5LMS - chains A and I of the 25 polymer chains in the assembly; structure by electron microscopy, 5.10 A resolution (low resolution: residue-level contacts below are approximate; hydrogen-bond / salt-bridge calls are withheld).

# Chain A
Molecule: 16S rRNA
Organism: Thermus thermophilus HB8
Sequence (1522 nucleotides; row label = number of the first residue in the row; note: 44 numbers in that range are skipped by the numbering (no residue carries them; nothing is unmodelled there); a row labelled like 189A-189L holds insertion residues (189A, then the next letters in order); numbering starts at 0):
     0 UUUGUUGGAG AGUUUGAUCC UGGCUCAGGG UGAACGCUGG CGGCGUGCCU AAGACAUGCA
    60 AGUCGUGCGG GCCG
    76 CGGGGUUUU
    88 ACUCCG
    96 UGGUCAGCGG CGGACGGGUG AGUAACGCGU GGGU
  129A G
   130 ACCUACCCGG AAGAGGGGGA CAACCCGGGG AAACUCGGGC UAAUCCCCCA UGUGGACCCG
189A-189L CCCCUUGGGGUG
   190 UGUCCAAAGG GCUUU
   216 GCCCGCUUCC GGAUGGGCCC GCGUCCCAUC AGCUAGUUGG UGGGGUAAUG GCCCACCAAG
   276 GCGACGACGG GUAGCCGGUC UGAGAGGAUG GCCGGCCACA GGGGCACUGA GACACGGGCC
   336 CCACUCCUAC GGGAGGCAGC AGUUAGGAAU CUUCCGCAAU GGGCGCAAGC CUGACGGAGC
   396 GACGCCGCUU GGAGGAAGAA GCCCUUCGGG GUGUAAACUC CUGA
   441 ACCCGGGACG AAACCCCC
   460 GA
   470 CGAGGGGA
   479 CUGACGGUAC CGGGGUAA
   498 UAGCGCCGGC CAACUCCGUG CCAGCAGCCG CGGUAAUACG GAGGGCGCGA GCGUUACCCG
   558 GAUUCACUGG GCGUAAAGGG CGUGUAGGCG GCCUGGGGCG UCCCAUGUGA AAGACCACGG
   618 CUCAACCGUG GGGGAGCGUG GGAUACGCUC AGGCUAGACG GUGGGAGAGG GUGGUGGAAU
   678 UCCCGGAGUA GCGGUGAAAU GCGCAGAUAC CGGGAGGAAC GCCGAUGGCG AAGGCAGCCA
   738 CCUGGUCCAC CCGUGACGCU GAGGCGCGAA AGCGUGGGGA GCAAACCGGA UUAGAUACCC
   798 GGGUAGUCCA CGCCCUAAAC GAUGCGCGCU AGGUCUCUGG GUCU
   848 CCUGGGGGCC GAAGCUAACG CGUUAAGCGC GCCGCCUGGG GAGUACGGCC GCAAGGCUGA
   908 AACUCAAAGG AAUUGACGGG GGCCCGCACA AGCGGUGGAG CAUGUGGUUU AAUUCGAAGC
   968 AACGCGAAGA ACCUUACCAG GCCUUGACAU GCUA
 1001A G
  1002 GGAACCCGGG UGAAAGCCUG GGGUGCCCC
1030A-1030D GCGA
  1031 GGGGAGCCCU AGCACAGGUG CUGCAUGGCC GUCGUCAGCU CGUGCCGUGA GGUGUUGGGU
  1091 UAAGUCCCGC AACGAGCGCA ACCCCCGCCG UUAGUUGCCA GCGGUUCGGC CGGGCACUCU
  1151 AACGGGACUG CCCGCG
  1168 AAAGCGGGAG GAAGGAGGGG ACGACGUCUG GUCAGCAUGG CCCUUACGGC CUGGGCGACA
  1228 CACGUGCUAC AAUGCCCACU ACAAAGCGAU GCCACCCGGC AACGGGGAGC UAAUCGCAAA
  1288 AAGGUGGGCC CAGUUCGGAU UGGGGUCUGC AACCCGACCC CAUGAAGCCG GAAUCGCUAG
  1348 UAAUCGCGGA UCAGCC
 1363A A
  1364 UGCCGCGGUG AAUACGUUCC CGGGCCUUGU ACACACCGCC CGUCACGCCA UGGGAGCGGG
  1424 CUCUACCCGA AGUCGCCGG
1442A-1442B GA
  1443 GCCUA
  1452 C
  1456 GGGCAGGCGC CGAGGGUAGG GCCCGUGACU GGGGCGAAGU CGUAACAAGG UAGCUGUACC
  1516 GGAAGGUGCG GCUGGAUCAC CUCCUUUCU
Unresolved in the structure: 0-4, 1533, 1543-1544

# Chain I
Name: 30S ribosomal protein S9
Organism: Thermus thermophilus (strain HB8 / ATCC 27634 / DSM 579)
UniProt: P80374 (RS9_THET8); numbering as in UniProt (aligned over 1-128)
Sequence (128 residues; row label = number of the first residue in the row):
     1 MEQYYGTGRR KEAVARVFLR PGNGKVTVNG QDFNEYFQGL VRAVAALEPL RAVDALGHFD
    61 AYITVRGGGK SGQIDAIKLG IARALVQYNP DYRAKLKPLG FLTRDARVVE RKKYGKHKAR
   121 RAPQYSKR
Unresolved in the structure: 1

# How chain A and chain I interact
Pairs across the interface - 113 pairs, chain A then chain I:
  G942(A) - Gln124(I)
  G966(A) - Lys127(I)
  C967(A) - Lys127(I)
  C967(A) - Arg128(I)
  A968(A) - Tyr125(I)
  C970(A) - Ser126(I)
  C970(A) - Lys127(I)
  C1116(A) - Val108(I)
  G1117(A) - Glu12(I)
  G1117(A) - Arg104(I)
  G1117(A) - Ala106(I)
  C1118(A) - Arg9(I)
  C1118(A) - Arg83(I)
  C1118(A) - Arg104(I)
  C1119(A) - Arg9(I)
  C1119(A) - Arg83(I)
  C1128(A) - Arg16(I)
  C1128(A) - Arg66(I)
  C1129(A) - Tyr62(I)
  A1130(A) - Gln3(I)
  A1130(A) - Phe18(I)
  A1130(A) - Tyr62(I)
  G1131(A) - Glu2(I)
  A1146(A) - Arg16(I)
  C1147(A) - Tyr5(I)
  C1147(A) - Arg16(I)
  U1148(A) - Tyr5(I)
  U1148(A) - Thr7(I)
  U1148(A) - Val14(I)
  U1148(A) - Arg16(I)
  U1148(A) - Arg66(I)
  C1149(A) - Arg9(I)
  C1149(A) - Val14(I)
  G1177(A) - Lys97(I)
  G1178(A) - Arg93(I)
  G1178(A) - Lys97(I)
  A1179(A) - Arg93(I)
  A1179(A) - Leu102(I)
  A1179(A) - Arg104(I)
  G1185(A) - Glu110(I)
  G1187(A) - Arg111(I)
  G1187(A) - Lys113(I)
  A1188(A) - Tyr114(I)
  U1232(A) - Gln124(I)
  U1232(A) - Tyr125(I)
  G1233(A) - Arg121(I)
  G1233(A) - Gln124(I)
  A1248(A) - Tyr36(I)
  A1248(A) - Lys70(I)
  C1249(A) - Gly67(I)
  C1249(A) - Gly68(I)
  C1249(A) - Gln73(I)
  A1250(A) - Arg66(I)
  A1250(A) - Gly67(I)
  A1250(A) - Gly68(I)
  A1251(A) - Gly67(I)
  G1291(A) - Gln38(I)
  G1291(A) - Gly39(I)
  G1291(A) - Leu40(I)
  U1292(A) - Gln38(I)
  C1342(A) - Gln124(I)
  C1342(A) - Tyr125(I)
  C1342(A) - Arg128(I)
  G1343(A) - Arg120(I)
  G1343(A) - Arg121(I)
  G1343(A) - Ala122(I)
  G1343(A) - Tyr125(I)
  C1344(A) - Arg120(I)
  C1344(A) - Ala122(I)
  U1345(A) - Arg120(I)
  A1346(A) - Arg107(I)
  A1346(A) - Arg120(I)
  G1347(A) - Arg10(I)
  G1347(A) - Lys11(I)
  G1347(A) - Arg107(I)
  G1347(A) - Val108(I)
  G1347(A) - Val109(I)
  G1347(A) - Glu110(I)
  U1348(A) - Val109(I)
  U1348(A) - Glu110(I)
  U1348(A) - Lys118(I)
  A1349(A) - Lys118(I)
  A1349(A) - Arg120(I)
  A1349(A) - Arg121(I)
  A1350(A) - Arg121(I)
  U1351(A) - Lys118(I)
  C1366(A) - His117(I)
  C1367(A) - Lys112(I)
  C1367(A) - Tyr114(I)
  C1367(A) - Gly115(I)
  C1367(A) - Lys116(I)
  G1368(A) - Lys112(I)
  G1368(A) - Lys113(I)
  G1368(A) - Tyr114(I)
  C1369(A) - Arg111(I)
  C1369(A) - Lys112(I)
  G1370(A) - Glu12(I)
  G1370(A) - Val109(I)
  G1370(A) - Lys118(I)
  G1371(A) - Lys11(I)
  G1371(A) - Glu12(I)
  G1371(A) - Gly68(I)
  G1371(A) - Gly69(I)
  G1371(A) - Lys70(I)
  G1371(A) - Val109(I)
  G1371(A) - Lys118(I)
  U1372(A) - Gly69(I)
  U1372(A) - Lys70(I)
  U1372(A) - Ser71(I)
  U1372(A) - Gly72(I)
  G1373(A) - Lys11(I)
  G1373(A) - Arg42(I)
  G1373(A) - Ser71(I)
Also at the interface, not in a pair above, chain A (56 interface residues in all): G1127, A1180, G1186, C1189, G1290, U1341, C1352
Also at the interface, not in a pair above, chain I (57 interface residues in all): Arg20, Thr64, Val65, Thr103, Asp105, Ala119

# Overview
56 residues of chain A and 57 residues of chain I are in contact.
Chain A is 16S rRNA (Thermus thermophilus HB8) and chain I is 30S ribosomal protein S9 (Thermus thermophilus
(strain HB8 / ATCC 27634 / DSM 579)); the structure, Structure of bacterial 30S-IF1-IF3-mRNA-tRNA translation
pre-initiation complex(state-2C), was determined by electron microscopy (same publication as 5LMN, 5LMO, 5LMP,
5LMQ, 5LMR, 5LMT, 5LMU and 5LMV).
